Entry 3OUD (X-ray diffraction, 1.80 A resolution); this record covers chains A and B of the 3 polymer chains in the assembly.

[Chain A]
Name: MDR HIV-1 protease
Organism: Human immunodeficiency virus 1
UniProtKB: Q000H7 (Q000H7_9HIV1); residue numbers follow UniProt; this construct covers 1-99
Sequence (99 residues; numbered 1 to 99; the number before each row is that of its first residue):
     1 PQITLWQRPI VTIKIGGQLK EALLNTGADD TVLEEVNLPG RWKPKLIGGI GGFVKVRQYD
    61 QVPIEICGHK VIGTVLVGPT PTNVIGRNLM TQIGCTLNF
Sequence notes: conflict Asn25 (Asp in Q000H7), Glu35 (Asp in Q000H7), Val36 (Ile in Q000H7), Leu46 (Met in Q000H7)

[Chain B]
Name: MDR HIV-1 protease
Organism: Human immunodeficiency virus 1
UniProtKB: Q000H7 (Q000H7_9HIV1); numbering as in UniProt (aligned over 1-99)
Sequence (99 residues; row label = number of the first residue in the row):
     1 PQITLWQRPI VTIKIGGQLK EALLNTGADD TTLEEVNLPG RWKPKLIGGI GGFVKVRQYD
    61 QVPIEICGHK VIGTVLVGPT PTNVIGRNLM TQIGCTLNF
Sequence notes: conflict Asn25 (Asp in Q000H7), Thr32 (Val in Q000H7), Glu35 (Asp in Q000H7), Val36 (Ile in Q000H7), Leu46 (Met in Q000H7)

[Interface between chain A and chain B]
Contacting residue pairs - 85 pairs, chain A then chain B:
  Pro1(A) - Leu97(B)
  Pro1(A) - Asn98(B)
  Pro1(A) - Phe99(B)  hydrogen bond (backbone-backbone)
  Gln2(A) - Thr96(B)  hydrogen bond
  Gln2(A) - Leu97(B)
  Gln2(A) - Asn98(B)
  Ile3(A) - Thr96(B)
  Ile3(A) - Leu97(B)  hydrogen bond (backbone-backbone)
  Ile3(A) - Phe99(B)  hydrophobic
  Thr4(A) - Thr96(B)
  Leu5(A) - Thr26(B)
  Leu5(A) - Arg87(B)  hydrogen bond (backbone-side chain)
  Leu5(A) - Met90(B)  hydrophobic
  Leu5(A) - Thr91(B)
  Leu5(A) - Cys95(B)
  Trp6(A) - Arg87(B)  hydrogen bond (backbone-side chain)
  Trp6(A) - Thr91(B)
  Trp6(A) - Gln92(B)
  Gln7(A) - Arg87(B)
  Arg8(A) - Asp29(B)  salt bridge
  Arg8(A) - Arg87(B)
  Pro9(A) - Thr26(B)
  Pro9(A) - Arg87(B)
  Pro9(A) - Leu97(B)  hydrophobic
  Leu23(A) - Gly27(B)
  Leu24(A) - Thr26(B)  hydrogen bond (backbone-side chain)
  Leu24(A) - Leu97(B)  hydrophobic
  Asn25(A) - Asn25(B)
  Asn25(A) - Thr26(B)
  Asn25(A) - Gly27(B)  hydrogen bond (side chain-backbone)
  Thr26(A) - Leu5(B)
  Thr26(A) - Pro9(B)
  Thr26(A) - Leu24(B)  hydrogen bond (side chain-backbone)
  Thr26(A) - Asn25(B)
  Thr26(A) - Thr26(B)  hydrogen bond (backbone-side chain)
  Thr26(A) - Leu97(B)
  Gly27(A) - Leu23(B)
  Gly27(A) - Asn25(B)  hydrogen bond (backbone-side chain)
  Asp29(A) - Arg8(B)  salt bridge
  Ile50(A) - Pro81(B)  hydrophobic
  Cys67(A) - Phe99(B)  hydrophobic
  His69(A) - Phe99(B)  hydrogen bond (side chain-backbone)
  Pro81(A) - Ile50(B)  hydrophobic
  Arg87(A) - Leu5(B)  hydrogen bond (side chain-backbone)
  Arg87(A) - Trp6(B)  hydrogen bond (side chain-backbone)
  Arg87(A) - Gln7(B)
  Arg87(A) - Arg8(B)
  Arg87(A) - Pro9(B)
  Met90(A) - Leu5(B)  hydrophobic
  Thr91(A) - Leu5(B)
  Thr91(A) - Trp6(B)
  Ile93(A) - Phe99(B)
  Gly94(A) - Asn98(B)
  Gly94(A) - Phe99(B)
  Cys95(A) - Leu5(B)
  Cys95(A) - Leu97(B)  hydrophobic
  Cys95(A) - Asn98(B)
  Cys95(A) - Phe99(B)  hydrophobic
  Thr96(A) - Gln2(B)  hydrogen bond
  Thr96(A) - Ile3(B)
  Thr96(A) - Thr4(B)
  Thr96(A) - Thr96(B)
  Thr96(A) - Leu97(B)
  Thr96(A) - Asn98(B)  hydrogen bond (backbone-backbone)
  Leu97(A) - Pro1(B)
  Leu97(A) - Gln2(B)
  Leu97(A) - Ile3(B)  hydrogen bond (backbone-backbone)
  Leu97(A) - Leu24(B)  hydrophobic
  Leu97(A) - Thr26(B)
  Leu97(A) - Cys95(B)  hydrophobic
  Leu97(A) - Thr96(B)
  Leu97(A) - Leu97(B)  hydrophobic
  Asn98(A) - Pro1(B)
  Asn98(A) - Gln2(B)
  Asn98(A) - Gly94(B)
  Asn98(A) - Cys95(B)
  Asn98(A) - Thr96(B)  hydrogen bond (backbone-backbone)
  Asn98(A) - Asn98(B)
  Phe99(A) - Pro1(B)  hydrogen bond (backbone-backbone)
  Phe99(A) - Ile3(B)  hydrophobic
  Phe99(A) - Cys67(B)  hydrophobic
  Phe99(A) - His69(B)
  Phe99(A) - Ile93(B)
  Phe99(A) - Gly94(B)
  Phe99(A) - Cys95(B)  hydrophobic
Also at the interface, not in a pair above, chain A (31 interface residues in all): Ile66, Gln92
Also at the interface, not in a pair above, chain B (31 interface residues in all): Ile66

[In short]
The chain A/chain B interface involves 31 residues from each chain; the contacts include 18 hydrogen bonds and
2 salt bridges. Polar pairs include Arg8(A)-Asp29(B), Asp29(A)-Arg8(B) and Gln2(A)-Thr96(B).
Chain A is MDR HIV-1 protease and chain B is MDR HIV-1 protease, both from Human immunodeficiency virus 1; the
structure, MDR769 HIV-1 protease complexed with CA/p2 hepta-peptide, was determined by X-ray diffraction (same
publication as 3OTS, 3OTY, 3OU1, 3OU3, 3OU4, 3OUA, 3OUB and 3OUC).
